PDB entry 7U22 | X-ray diffraction, 3.87 A resolution | chains C and H of the 8 polymer chains in the assembly

Chain C:
Name: DNA-directed RNA polymerase subunit beta
Organism: Mycobacterium tuberculosis
Notes: EC 2.7.7.6
UniProtKB: P9WGY8 (RPOB_MYCTO); residue numbers follow UniProt; this construct covers 1-1178
Sequence (1178 residues; each row starts with the number of its first residue):
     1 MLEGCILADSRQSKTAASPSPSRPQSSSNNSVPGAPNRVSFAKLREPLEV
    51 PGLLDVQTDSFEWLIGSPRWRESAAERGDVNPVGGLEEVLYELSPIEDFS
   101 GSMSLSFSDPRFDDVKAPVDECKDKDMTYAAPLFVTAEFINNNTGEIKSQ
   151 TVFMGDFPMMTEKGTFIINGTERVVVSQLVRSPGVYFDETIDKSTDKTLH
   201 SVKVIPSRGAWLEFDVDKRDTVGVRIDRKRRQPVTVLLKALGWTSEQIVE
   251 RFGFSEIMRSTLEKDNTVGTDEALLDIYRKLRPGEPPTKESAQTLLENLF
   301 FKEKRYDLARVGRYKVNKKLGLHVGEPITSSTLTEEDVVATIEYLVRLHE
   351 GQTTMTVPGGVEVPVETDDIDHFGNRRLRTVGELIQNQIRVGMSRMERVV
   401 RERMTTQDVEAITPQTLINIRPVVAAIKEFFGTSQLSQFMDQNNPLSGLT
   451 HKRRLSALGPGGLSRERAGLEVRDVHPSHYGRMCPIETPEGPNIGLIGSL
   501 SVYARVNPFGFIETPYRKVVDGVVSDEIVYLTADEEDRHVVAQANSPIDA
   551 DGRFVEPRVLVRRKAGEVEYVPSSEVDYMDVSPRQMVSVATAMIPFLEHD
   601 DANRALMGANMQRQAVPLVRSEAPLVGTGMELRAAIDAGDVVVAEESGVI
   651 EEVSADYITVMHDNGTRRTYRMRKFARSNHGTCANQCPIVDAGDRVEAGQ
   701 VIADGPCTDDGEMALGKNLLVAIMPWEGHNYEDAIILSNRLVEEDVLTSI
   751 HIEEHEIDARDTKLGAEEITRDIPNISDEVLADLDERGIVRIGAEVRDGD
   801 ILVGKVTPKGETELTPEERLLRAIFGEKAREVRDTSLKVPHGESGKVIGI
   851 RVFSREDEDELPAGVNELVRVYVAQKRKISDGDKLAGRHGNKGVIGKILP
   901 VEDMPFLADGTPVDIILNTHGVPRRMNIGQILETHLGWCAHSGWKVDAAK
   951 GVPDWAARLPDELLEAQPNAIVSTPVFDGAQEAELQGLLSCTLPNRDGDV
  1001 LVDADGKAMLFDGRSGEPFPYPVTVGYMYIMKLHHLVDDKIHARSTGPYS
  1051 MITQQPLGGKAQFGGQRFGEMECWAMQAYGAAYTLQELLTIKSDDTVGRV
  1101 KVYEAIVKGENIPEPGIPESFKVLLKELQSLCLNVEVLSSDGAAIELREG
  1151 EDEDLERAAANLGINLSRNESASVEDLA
Not modelled in the structure: 1-27, 1154-1178
Small-molecule neighbours: KYO ((9S,14S,15R,16S,17R,18R,19R,20S,21S,25R)-5,6,18,20-tetrahydroxy-14-methoxy-7,9,15,17,19,21,25-heptamethyl-1'-(2-methylpropyl)-10,26-dioxo-1,3,9,10-tetrahydrospiro[9,4-(epoxypentadecanoimino)furo[2',3':7,8]naphtho[1,2-d]imidazole-2,4'-piperidin]-16-yl benzoate): Gln-435, Gln-438, Phe-439, Met-440, Asp-441, His-451, Arg-454, Ser-456, Leu-458, Gly-459, Arg-465, Pro-489, Asn-493, Ile-497, Arg-613, His-680
Reported in the primary citation:
  - binding site for KYO: Phe-439

Chain H:
Molecule: Nt DNA
Sequence (23 nucleotides; numbered 1 to 23; the number before each row is that of its first residue):
     1 TATAATGGGAGCTGTCACGGATG

Chain C / chain H interface:
Contacting residue pairs - 23 pairs, chain C then chain H:
  Gly-209(C) with DG11(H), base contact
  Ala-210(C) with DG11(H), hydrogen bond to the base
  Trp-211(C) with DT13(H), hydrogen bond to the base; DG14(H), phosphate contact
  Asp-227(C) with DG11(H), hydrogen bond to the base
  Arg-282(C) with DG9(H), hydrogen bond to the base; DA10(H), base contact
  Gly-284(C) with DG7(H), base contact
  Glu-285(C) with DG7(H), base contact
  Pro-286(C) with DG7(H), base contact
  Arg-305(C) with DA10(H), hydrogen bond to the base
  Ile-370(C) with DG14(H), base contact
  Asp-371(C) with DG14(H), hydrogen bond to the base
  Arg-376(C) with DG14(H), hydrogen bond to the base
  Gly-461(C) with DT13(H), base contact
  Leu-463(C) with DG14(H), base contact
  Glu-466(C) with DT15(H), hydrogen bond to the base
  Arg-467(C) with DT13(H), salt bridge to the phosphate; DG14(H), phosphate contact; DT15(H), salt bridge to the phosphate
  Glu-471(C) with DG14(H), base contact; DC16(H), phosphate contact
  Val-472(C) with DG14(H), base contact
Also at the interface, not in a pair above, chain C (21 interface residues in all): Arg-181, Ser-207, Leu-299
Also at the interface, not in a pair above, chain H (9 interface residues in all): DC12

Overview:
21 residues of chain C face 9 of chain H across their interface, with 8 hydrogen bonds and 2 salt bridges.
Among the polar pairs are Ala-210(C)/DG11(H), Trp-211(C)/DT13(H) and Asp-227(C)/DG11(H). Ligands of chain C:
compound KYO. The paper reports a binding site for KYO at Phe-439(C).
Chain C is DNA-directed RNA polymerase subunit beta (Mycobacterium tuberculosis) and chain H is Nt DNA; the
structure, Mycobacterium tuberculosis RNA polymerase sigma A holoenzyme open promoter complex containing
UMN-7, was determined by X-ray diffraction.
